Entry 3N42 (X-ray diffraction, 3.00 A resolution); this record covers chains A and B of the 3 polymer chains in the assembly.

== Chain A ==
Molecule: E3 envelope glycoprotein
Organism: Chikungunya virus
Notes: fragment: polyprotein fragment residues 266-319
UniProt: Q1H8W5 (Q1H8W5_CHIKV); residues 5-58 here correspond to UniProt positions 266-319 (UniProt number = residue number + 261)
Sequence (65 residues; each row starts with the number of its first residue; numbering starts at 0):
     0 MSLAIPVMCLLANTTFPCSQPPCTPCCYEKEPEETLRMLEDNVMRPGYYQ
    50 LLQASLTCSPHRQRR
Not modelled in the structure: 0-6, 59-64
Disulfide bonds: Cys-8/Cys-17, Cys-22/Cys-26, Cys-25/Cys-57

== Chain B ==
Molecule: E2 envelope glycoprotein
Organism: Chikungunya virus
Notes: fragment: polyprotein fragment residues 330-667
UniProt: Q1H8W5 (Q1H8W5_CHIKV); residues 5-342 here correspond to UniProt positions 330-667 (UniProt number = residue number + 325)
Sequence (360 residues; each row starts with the number of its first residue):
     1 STKDNFNVYKATRPYLAHCPDCGEGHSCHSPVALERIRNEATDGTLKIQV
    51 SLQIGIKTDDSHDWTKLRYMDNHMPADAERAGLFVRTSAPCTITGTMGHF
   101 ILARCPKGETLTVGFTDSRKISHSCTHPFHHDPPVIGREKFHSRPQHGKE
   151 LPCSTYVQSTAATTEEIEVHMPPDTPDRTLMSQQSGNVKITVNGQTVRYK
   201 CNCGGSNEGLTTTDKVINNCKVDQCHAAVTNHKKWQYNSPLVPRNAELGD
   251 RKGKIHIPFPLANVTCRVPKARNPTVTYGKNQVIMLLYPDHPTLLSYRNM
   301 GEEPNYQEEWVMHKKEVVLTVPTEGLEVTWGNNEPYKYWPQLSTNGTAHG
   351 HPHEIILYYY
Not modelled in the structure: 1-4, 343-360
Disulfide bonds: Cys-19/Cys-125, Cys-22/Cys-28, Cys-91/Cys-105, Cys-153/Cys-266, Cys-201/Cys-225, Cys-203/Cys-220
Covalently attached groups: N-acetylglucosamine (NAG) linked to Asn-263

== How chain A and chain B interact ==
Contacting residue pairs (34):
  Tyr-27(A) / Lys-10(B)  hydrogen bond (side chain-backbone)
  Tyr-27(A) / Ala-11(B)
  Tyr-27(A) / Lys-233(B)  hydrogen bond (side chain-backbone)
  Tyr-27(A) / Lys-234(B)  hydrogen bond
  Glu-32(A) / His-232(B)
  Leu-35(A) / Ala-11(B)  hydrophobic
  Leu-35(A) / Lys-233(B)
  Leu-35(A) / Lys-234(B)
  Leu-35(A) / Trp-235(B)
  Arg-36(A) / Arg-251(B)  hydrogen bond (backbone-side chain)
  Leu-38(A) / Trp-235(B)  hydrophobic
  Glu-39(A) / Met-171(B)
  Glu-39(A) / Trp-235(B)  hydrogen bond
  Glu-39(A) / Arg-251(B)  salt bridge
  Glu-39(A) / Lys-252(B)
  Asp-40(A) / Arg-251(B)  salt bridge
  Val-42(A) / Lys-252(B)
  Val-42(A) / Gly-253(B)
  Val-42(A) / Lys-254(B)
  Tyr-47(A) / Trp-235(B)
  Tyr-47(A) / Lys-254(B)  hydrogen bond (side chain-backbone)
  Tyr-48(A) / Glu-166(B)  hydrogen bond
  Tyr-48(A) / Lys-254(B)
  Tyr-48(A) / Ile-255(B)
  Tyr-48(A) / His-256(B)
  Leu-51(A) / Phe-6(B)
  Leu-51(A) / Lys-254(B)
  Gln-52(A) / Phe-6(B)
  Leu-55(A) / Phe-6(B)
  Leu-55(A) / Asn-7(B)  hydrogen bond (backbone-backbone)
  Leu-55(A) / Val-8(B)  hydrophobic
  Thr-56(A) / Asn-5(B)
  Thr-56(A) / Phe-6(B)
  Cys-57(A) / Asn-5(B)
Interface residues without a listed pair, chain A (17 interface residues in all): Glu-28, Pro-31

== Overview ==
17 residues of chain A face 18 of chain B across their interface; the contacts include 8 hydrogen bonds and 2
salt bridges. Polar pairs include Glu-39(A)/Arg-251(B), Asp-40(A)/Arg-251(B) and Tyr-27(A)/Lys-10(B).
N-acetylglucosamine is covalently linked to Asn-263(B).
Here chain A is E3 envelope glycoprotein and chain B is E2 envelope glycoprotein, both from Chikungunya virus.
Entry 3N42 (Crystal structures of the mature envelope glycoprotein complex (furin cleavage) of Chikungunya
virus) was determined by X-ray diffraction together with 3N40, 3N41 and 3N43 from the same study.
